Entry 5F99 (X-ray diffraction, 2.63 A resolution); this record covers chains E and I of the 10 polymer chains in the assembly.

# Chain E
Molecule: Histone H3.2
Source organism: Xenopus laevis
Notes: engineered mutation(s): C110A
UniProtKB: P84233 (H32_XENLA); residues 1-135 here correspond to UniProt positions 2-136 (UniProt number = residue number + 1)
Chain sequence (135 residues; row label = number of the first residue in the row):
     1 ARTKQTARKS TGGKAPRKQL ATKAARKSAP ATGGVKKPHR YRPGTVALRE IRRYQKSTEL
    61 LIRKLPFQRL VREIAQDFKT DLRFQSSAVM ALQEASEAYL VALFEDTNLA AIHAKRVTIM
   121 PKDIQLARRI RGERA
Disordered / not traced: 1-36
Sequence notes: conflict Ala102 (Gly103 in P84233), Ala110 (Cys111 in P84233)
Bound ions: Mg2+: Asp77 (shared with 1 residue of chain D)
Swiss-Prot annotation at these positions:
  - modified residue: Arg2 (Asymmetric dimethylarginine), Thr3 (Phosphothreonine), Lys4 (Allysine), Gln5 (5-glutamyl dopamine), Thr6 (Phosphothreonine), Arg8 (Citrulline), Lys9 (N6,N6,N6-trimethyllysine), Ser10 (ADP-ribosylserine), Thr11 (Phosphothreonine), Lys14 (N6-(2-hydroxyisobutyryl)lysine), Arg17 (Asymmetric dimethylarginine), Lys18 (N6-(2-hydroxyisobutyryl)lysine), Lys23 (N6-(2-hydroxyisobutyryl)lysine), Arg26 (Citrulline), Lys27 (N6,N6,N6-trimethyllysine), Ser28 (ADP-ribosylserine), Lys36 (N6,N6,N6-trimethyllysine), Lys37 (N6-methyllysine), Tyr41 (Phosphotyrosine), Lys56 (N6,N6,N6-trimethyllysine) and 8 more in UniProt
What the authors report for this chain:
  - binding site for the 147-nt DNA strand (chain I): Arg40

# Chain I
Molecule: 147-nt DNA strand
Source organism: Mouse mammary tumor virus
Sequence (147 nucleotides; each row starts with the number of its first residue; numbers below 1 keep their minus sign (DA-73 is residue -73)):
   -73 ATCTGCAACA GTCCTAACAT TCACCTCTTG TGTGTTTGTG TCTGTTCGCC ATCCCGTCTC
   -13 CGCTCGTCAC TTATCCTTCA CTTTCCAGAG GGTCCCCCCG CAGACCCCGG CGACCCTCAG
    47 GTCGGCCGAC TGCGGCACAG TTTTGAT

# How chain E and chain I interact
Contacting residue pairs - 27 pairs, chain E then chain I:
  Lys37(E) - DG-69(I)  salt bridge to the phosphate
  Arg40(E) - DT9(I)  hydrogen bond to the base
  Arg40(E) - DT10(I)  hydrogen bond to the sugar
  Tyr41(E) - DC-68(I)  phosphate contact
  Tyr41(E) - DA-67(I)  sugar contact
  Tyr41(E) - DT9(I)  phosphate contact
  Tyr41(E) - DT10(I)  hydrogen bond to the phosphate
  Arg42(E) - DT9(I)  phosphate contact
  Pro43(E) - DT8(I)  phosphate contact
  Pro43(E) - DT9(I)  phosphate contact
  Gly44(E) - DT8(I)  hydrogen bond to the phosphate
  Gly44(E) - DT9(I)  hydrogen bond to the phosphate
  Thr45(E) - DT9(I)  hydrogen bond to the phosphate
  Val46(E) - DT9(I)  hydrogen bond to the phosphate
  Ala47(E) - DT9(I)  hydrogen bond to the phosphate
  Arg49(E) - DA-67(I)  hydrogen bond to the phosphate
  Arg49(E) - DA-66(I)  salt bridge to the phosphate
  Lys56(E) - DC-65(I)  salt bridge to the phosphate
  Arg63(E) - DG17(I)  phosphate contact
  Arg63(E) - DG18(I)  phosphate contact
  Lys64(E) - DG18(I)  hydrogen bond to the phosphate
  Leu65(E) - DG17(I)  phosphate contact
  Leu65(E) - DG18(I)  hydrogen bond to the phosphate
  Pro66(E) - DG17(I)  sugar contact
  Arg69(E) - DG17(I)  salt bridge to the phosphate
  Asp81(E) - DC27(I)  phosphate contact
  Arg83(E) - DC27(I)  sugar contact
Also at the interface, not in a pair above, chain E (20 interface residues in all): His39, Thr118
Also at the interface, not in a pair above, chain I (13 interface residues in all): DC7, DG26

# Overview
20 residues of chain E and 13 residues of chain I are in contact, with 11 hydrogen bonds and 4 salt bridges.
Polar pairs include Arg40(E)-DT9(I), Arg40(E)-DT10(I) and Tyr41(E)-DT10(I). The paper reports a binding site
for the 147-nt DNA strand (chain I) at Arg40(E).
Here chain E is Histone H3.2 (Xenopus laevis) and chain I is a 147-nt DNA strand (Mouse mammary tumor virus).
Entry 5F99 (X-ray Structure of the MMTV-A Nucleosome Core Particle) was determined by X-ray diffraction.
